Entry 8YAB (electron microscopy, 3.26 A resolution); this record covers chains B and D of the 5 polymer chains in the assembly.

== Chain B ==
Protein: AP-5 complex subunit beta-1
Organism: Homo sapiens
UniProt: Q2VPB7 (AP5B1_HUMAN); residues 1-878 here = UniProt positions 1-878
Amino-acid sequence (878 residues; numbered 1 to 878; the number before each row is that of its first residue):
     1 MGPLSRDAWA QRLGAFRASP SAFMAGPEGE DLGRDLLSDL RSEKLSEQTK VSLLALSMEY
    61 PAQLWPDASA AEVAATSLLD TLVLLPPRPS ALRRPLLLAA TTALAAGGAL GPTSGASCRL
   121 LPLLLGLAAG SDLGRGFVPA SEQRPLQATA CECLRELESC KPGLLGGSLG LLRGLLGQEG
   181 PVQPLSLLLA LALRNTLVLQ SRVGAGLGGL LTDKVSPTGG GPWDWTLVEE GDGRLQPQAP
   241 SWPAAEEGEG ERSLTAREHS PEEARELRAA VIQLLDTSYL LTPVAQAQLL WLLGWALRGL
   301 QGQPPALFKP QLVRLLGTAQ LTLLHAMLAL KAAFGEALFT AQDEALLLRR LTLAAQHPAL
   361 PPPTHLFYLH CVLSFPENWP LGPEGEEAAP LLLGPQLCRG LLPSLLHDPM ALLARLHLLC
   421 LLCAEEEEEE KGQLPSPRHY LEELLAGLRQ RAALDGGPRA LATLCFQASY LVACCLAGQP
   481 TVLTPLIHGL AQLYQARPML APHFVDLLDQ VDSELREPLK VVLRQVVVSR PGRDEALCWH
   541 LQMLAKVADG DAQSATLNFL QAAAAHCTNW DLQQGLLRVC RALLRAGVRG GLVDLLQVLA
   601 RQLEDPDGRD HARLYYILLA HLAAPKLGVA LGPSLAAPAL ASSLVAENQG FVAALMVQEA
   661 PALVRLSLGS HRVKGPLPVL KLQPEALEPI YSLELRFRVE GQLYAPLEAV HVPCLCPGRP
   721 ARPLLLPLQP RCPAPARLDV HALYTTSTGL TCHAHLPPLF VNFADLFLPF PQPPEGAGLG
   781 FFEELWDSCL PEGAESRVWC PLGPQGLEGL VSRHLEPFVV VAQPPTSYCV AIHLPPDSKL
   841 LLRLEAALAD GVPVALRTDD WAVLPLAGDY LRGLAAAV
Not modelled in the structure: 1-6, 131-141, 213-222, 230-260, 301-302, 381-393, 427-433, 632-878

== Chain D ==
Protein: Spatacsin
Organism: Homo sapiens
UniProt: Q96JI7 (SPTCS_HUMAN); numbering as in UniProt (aligned over 1-525)
Amino-acid sequence (525 residues; row label = number of the first residue in the row):
     1 MAAEEGVASA ASAGGSWGTA AMGRVLPMLL VPVPAEAMGQ LGSRAQLRTQ PEALGSLTAA
    61 GSLQVLSLTP GSRGGGRCCL EGPFWHFLWE DSRNSSTPTE KPKLLALGEN YELLIYEFNL
   121 KDGRCDATIL YSCSREALQK LIDDQDISIS LLSLRILSFH NNTSLLFINK CVILHIIFPE
   181 RDAAIRVLNC FTLPLPAQAV DMIIDTQLCR GILFVLSSLG WIYIFDVVDG TYVAHVDLAL
   241 HKEDMCNEQQ QEPAKISSFT SLKVSQDLDV AVIVSSSNSA VALNLNLYFR QHPGHLLCER
   301 ILEDLPIQGP KGVDEDDPVN SAYNMKLAKF SFQIDRSWKA QLSSLNETIK NSKLEVSCCA
   361 PWFQDILHLE SPESGNHSTS VQSWAFIPQD IMHGQYNVLQ KDHAKTSDPG RSWKIMHISE
   421 QEEPIELKCV SVTGFTALFT WEVERMGYTI TLWDLETQGM QCFSLGTKCI PVDSSGDQQL
   481 CFVLTENGLS LILFGLTQEE FLNRLMIHGS ASTVDTLCHL NGWGR
Not modelled in the structure: 1-21, 70-72, 94-101, 243-255, 299-315, 353-360, 368-413, 420-422, 522-525
Curated features (UniProtKB/Swiss-Prot):
  - natural variant: Ser412 (S412L: In SPG11; uncertain significance)

== Interface between chain B and chain D ==
Residue-residue contacts (7; chain B residue first):
  His621(B) - His508(D)
  Leu622(B) - Ile507(D)
  Ala623(B) - His508(D)
  Lys626(B) - Met506(D)  hydrogen bond (side chain-backbone)
  Lys626(B) - Ile507(D)
  Lys626(B) - His508(D)
  Lys626(B) - Gly509(D)
Interface residues without a listed pair, chain D (5 interface residues in all): Arg504

== In short ==
4 residues of chain B and 5 residues of chain D are in contact; the contacts include 1 hydrogen bond. Its one
hydrogen-bonded contact is Lys626(B)-Met506(D).
Chain B is AP-5 complex subunit beta-1 and chain D is Spatacsin, both from Homo sapiens; the structure, AP5
complex bound to SPG11-SPG15, was determined by electron microscopy (same publication as 8YAD and 8YAH).
